PDB entry 4L3B | X-ray diffraction, 6.50 A resolution (low resolution: residue-level contacts below are approximate; hydrogen-bond / salt-bridge calls are withheld) | chains A and B of the 3 polymer chains in the assembly

Chain A:
Protein: Protein VP1
From: Human rhinovirus A2
Reference sequence: P04936 (POLG_HRV2); residues 1001-1289 here correspond to UniProt positions 568-856 (UniProt number = residue number - 433)
Chain sequence (289 residues; each row starts with the number of its first residue):
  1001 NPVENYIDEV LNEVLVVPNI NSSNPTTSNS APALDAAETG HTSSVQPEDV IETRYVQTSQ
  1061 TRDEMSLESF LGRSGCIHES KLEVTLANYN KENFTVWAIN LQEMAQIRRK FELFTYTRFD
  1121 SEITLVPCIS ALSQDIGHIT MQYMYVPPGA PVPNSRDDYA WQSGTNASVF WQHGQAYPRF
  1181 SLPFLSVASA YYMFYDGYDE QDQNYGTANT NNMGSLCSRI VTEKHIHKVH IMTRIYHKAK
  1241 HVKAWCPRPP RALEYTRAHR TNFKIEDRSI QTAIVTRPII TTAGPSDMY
Unresolved in the structure: 1001-1061, 1284-1289
Swiss-Prot annotation at these positions:
  - site: A1283, G1284 (Cleavage)

Chain B:
Protein: Protein VP2
From: Human rhinovirus A2
Reference sequence: P04936 (POLG_HRV2); residues 2001-2261 here correspond to UniProt positions 70-330 (UniProt number = residue number - 1931)
Chain sequence (261 residues; row label = number of the first residue in the row):
  2001 SPTVEACGYS DRIIQITRGD STITSQDVAN AIVAYGVWPH YLSSKDASAI DKPSQPDTSS
  2061 NRFYTLRSVT WSSSSKGWWW KLPDALKDMG IFGENMFYHY LGRSGYTIHV QCNASKFHQG
  2121 TLIVALIPEH QIASALHGNV NVGYNYTHPG ETGREVKAET RLNPDLQPTE EYWLNFDGTL
  2181 LGNITIFPHQ FINLRSNNSA TIIAPYVNAV PMDSMRSHNN WSLVIIPICP LETSSAINTI
  2241 PITISISPMC AEFSGARAKR Q
Unresolved in the structure: 2001-2013
Swiss-Prot annotation at these positions:
  - site: Q2261 (Cleavage)
What the authors report for this chain:
  - conformationally variable residues: D2046 to Q2055

How chain A and chain B interact:
Residue-residue contacts (53):
  T1115(A) with F2187(B)
  Y1116(A) with E2129(B); N2208(B); A2209(B)
  A1190(A) with A2209(B)
  Y1192(A) with V2210(B)
  F1194(A) with E2129(B)
  D1196(A) with K2081(B); P2128(B); E2129(B); H2218(B); N2219(B)
  G1197(A) with S2217(B)
  Y1198(A) with N2141(B); V2142(B); Y2144(B); S2217(B); H2218(B)
  D1202(A) with Y2144(B)
  Q1203(A) with N2141(B)
  Y1205(A) with H2130(B); Q2131(B); N2141(B)
  C1246(A) with F2187(B)
  P1247(A) with I2186(B); F2187(B)
  R1248(A) with I2127(B); E2129(B); D2177(B)
  P1249(A) with T2179(B); N2183(B); I2184(B); I2186(B)
  P1250(A) with G2178(B); T2179(B)
  R1251(A) with G2178(B)
  A1252(A) with G2178(B); L2180(B)
  H1259(A) with Q2131(B)
  R1260(A) with N2139(B); V2140(B)
  T1261(A) with Q2131(B); D2177(B)
  N1262(A) with V2140(B)
  F1263(A) with A2133(B); L2174(B); F2176(B); G2178(B)
  K1264(A) with A2133(B); A2135(B); L2136(B)
  I1265(A) with H2137(B)
  I1274(A) with L2180(B)
Other interface residues (no listed pair), chain A (33 interface residues in all): A1188, S1189, Y1195, N1204, R1257, I1270, T1272
Other interface residues (no listed pair), chain B (37 interface residues in all): Y2035, I2132, G2143, T2169, W2173, V2207

Overview:
The interface between chain A and chain B involves 33 residues on one side and 37 on the other. From the
paper: conformational variability at D2046(B).
Here chain A is Protein VP1 and chain B is Protein VP2, both from Human rhinovirus A2. Entry 4L3B (X-ray
structure of the HRV2 A particle uncoating intermediate) was determined by X-ray diffraction.
